PDB entry 4BWG | X-ray diffraction, 2.60 A resolution | chains A and D of the 6 polymer chains in the assembly

Chain A:
Molecule: SUBA
From: Escherichia coli
Reference sequence: Q6EZC2 (Q6EZC2_ECOLX); residue numbers follow UniProt; this construct covers 1-347
Amino-acid sequence (347 residues; numbered 1 to 347; the number before each row is that of its first residue):
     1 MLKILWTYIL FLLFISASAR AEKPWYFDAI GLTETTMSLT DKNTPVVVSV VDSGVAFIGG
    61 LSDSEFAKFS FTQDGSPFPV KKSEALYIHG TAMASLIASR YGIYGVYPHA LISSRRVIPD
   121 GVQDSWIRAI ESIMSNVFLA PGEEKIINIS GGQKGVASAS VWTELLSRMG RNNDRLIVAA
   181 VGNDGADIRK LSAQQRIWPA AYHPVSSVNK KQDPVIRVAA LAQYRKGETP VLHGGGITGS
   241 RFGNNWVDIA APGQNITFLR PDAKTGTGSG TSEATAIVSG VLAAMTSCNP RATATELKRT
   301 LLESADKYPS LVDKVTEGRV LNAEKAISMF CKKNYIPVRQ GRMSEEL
Disordered / not traced: 1-22, 344-347
Curated features (UniProtKB/Swiss-Prot):
  - region: Asn322 to Leu347 (A2 domain)
  - motif: Ser344 to Leu347 (Prevents secretion from ER)
  - active site (Charge relay system): Asp52, His89, Ser272
Disulfide bonds: Cys288-Cys331
Reported in the primary citation:
  - contacts within the chain: Phe69-Phe138 (hydrophobic contact), Phe66-Phe138 (hydrophobic contact)
  - catalytic residues: Asp52, His89, Ser272
  - conformationally variable residues (loop rearrangement, side-chain flip): Lys42 to Pro45, Ser135 to Pro141, Arg291

Chain D:
Molecule: Subtilase cytotoxin, subunit B
From: Escherichia coli
Reference sequence: Q3ZTX8 (Q3ZTX8_ECOLX); residues 1-118 here correspond to UniProt positions 24-141 (UniProt number = residue number + 23)
Amino-acid sequence (120 residues; numbered 1 to 120; the number before each row is that of its first residue):
     1 EWTGDARDGM FSGVVITQFH TGQIDNKPYF CIEGKQSAGS SISACSMKNS SVWGASFSTL
    61 YNQALYFYTT GQPVRIYYEP GVWTYPPFVK ALTSNALVGL STCTTSTECF GPDRKKNSLE
Disordered / not traced: 1-11, 36-39, 114-120
Construct notes: expression tag (119-120)
Disulfide bonds: Cys31-Cys45, Cys103-Cys109
Reported in the primary citation:
  - mutagenesis - Y68A, G71D: abolished expression
  - mutagenesis - I16A, T17A, S58A, Y61A, N62A, L65A, T69A: unchanged binding to SUBA (chain A)
  - mutagenesis - T70A: decreased localization

Chain A / chain D interface:
Contacting residue pairs - 9 pairs, chain A then chain D:
  Lys332(A) - Thr69(D)  hydrogen bond (backbone-side chain)
  Lys333(A) - Tyr66(D)
  Lys333(A) - Thr70(D)
  Ile336(A) - Asn62(D)
  Ile336(A) - Leu65(D)
  Ile336(A) - Tyr66(D)
  Pro337(A) - Tyr66(D)  hydrophobic
  Met343(A) - Ser58(D)
  Met343(A) - Asn62(D)  hydrogen bond
From the paper, about this interface:
  - interface residues, chain A: Ile336(A)
  - interface residues, chain D: Thr69(D)
  - hot spots on chain D (mutagenesis) - Y66A, T70A, T70D: decreased binding to SUBA (chain A)

Summary:
Chain A and chain D form an interface of 5 and 6 residues respectively, with 2 hydrogen bonds. Polar contacts
include Lys332(A)-Thr69(D) and Met343(A)-Asn62(D). The paper reports catalytic residues Asp52(A), His89(A) and
Ser272(A); Y66A, T70A and T70D of chain D reduce binding to SUBA (chain A); 12 substitutions were tested in
all.
Here chain A is SUBA and chain D is Subtilase cytotoxin, subunit B, both from Escherichia coli. Entry 4BWG
(Structural basis of subtilase cytotoxin SubAB assembly) was determined by X-ray diffraction.
